4DY0 - chain A; structure by X-ray diffraction, 2.35 A resolution.

Chain A:
Name: Glia-derived nexin
Source organism: Homo sapiens
UniProt: P07093 (GDN_HUMAN); residues 1-379 here correspond to UniProt positions 20-398 (UniProt number = residue number + 19)
Sequence (379 residues; each row starts with the number of its first residue):
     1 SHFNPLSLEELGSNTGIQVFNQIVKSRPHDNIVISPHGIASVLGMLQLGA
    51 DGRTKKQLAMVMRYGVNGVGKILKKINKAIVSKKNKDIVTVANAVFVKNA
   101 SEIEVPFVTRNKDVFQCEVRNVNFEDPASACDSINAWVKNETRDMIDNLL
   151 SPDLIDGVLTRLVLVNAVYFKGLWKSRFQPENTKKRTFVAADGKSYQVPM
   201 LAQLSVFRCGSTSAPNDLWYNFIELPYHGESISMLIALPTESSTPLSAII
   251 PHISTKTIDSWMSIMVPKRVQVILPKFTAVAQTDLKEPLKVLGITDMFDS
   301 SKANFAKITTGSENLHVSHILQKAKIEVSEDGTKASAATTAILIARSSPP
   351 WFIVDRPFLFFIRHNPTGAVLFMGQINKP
Unresolved in the structure: 1-2, 311-313, 334-345
UniProt features mapped onto this chain:
  - site: R346, S347 (Reactive bond)
  - glycosylation (N-linked (GlcNAc...) asparagine): N99, N140
Reported in the primary citation:
  - conformationally variable residues (domain motion, loop rearrangement): V97 to E102, R120 to R161, T309 to N314, A341 to P349

Summary:
From the paper: conformational variability at V97, R120 and T309 among others.
Chain A is Glia-derived nexin (Homo sapiens); the structure, Crystal structure of native protease nexin-1 with
heparin, was determined by X-ray diffraction (same publication as 4DY7).
